8GME - chains A and C of the 3 polymer chains in the assembly; structure by X-ray diffraction, 4.98 A resolution (low resolution: residue-level contacts below are approximate; hydrogen-bond / salt-bridge calls are withheld).

Chain A:
Molecule: gp32
Source organism: Tequatrovirus T4
UniProt: P03695 (SSB_BPT4); numbering as in UniProt (aligned over 1-301)
Chain sequence (301 residues; row label = number of the first residue in the row):
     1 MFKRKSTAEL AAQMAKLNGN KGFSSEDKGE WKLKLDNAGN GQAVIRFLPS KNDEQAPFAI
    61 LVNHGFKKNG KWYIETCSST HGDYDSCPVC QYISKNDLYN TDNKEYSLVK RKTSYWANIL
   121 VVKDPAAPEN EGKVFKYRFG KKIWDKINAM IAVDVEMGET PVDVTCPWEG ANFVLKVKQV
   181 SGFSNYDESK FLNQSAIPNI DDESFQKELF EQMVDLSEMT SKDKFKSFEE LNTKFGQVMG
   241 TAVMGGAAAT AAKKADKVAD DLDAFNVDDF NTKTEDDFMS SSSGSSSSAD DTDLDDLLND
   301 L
Unresolved in the structure: 1-23, 270-301
Metal / ion sites: Zn2+: His64, Cys77, Cys87, Cys90
Swiss-Prot annotation at these positions:
  - region: Lys3 to Thr7 (LAST)
  - binding site (Zn(2+)): His64, Cys77, Cys87, Cys90
  - natural variant: Trp116 to Leu301 (deletion: In mutant 32AMA453), Thr292 to Asp296 (deletion: In mutant delta PR201)
Reported in the primary citation:
  - binding site for dT17: Lys32, Lys67, Lys71, Trp72, Lys112, Arg138

Chain C:
Molecule: Dda helicase
UniProt: A0A6B9WEE3 (A0A6B9WEE3_9CAUD); numbering as in UniProt (aligned over 1-439)
Chain sequence (459 residues; numbered -19 to 439; the number before each row is that of its first residue; numbers below 1 keep their minus sign (Met-19 is residue -19)):
   -19 MGSSHHHHHH SSGLVPRGSH MTFDDLTEGQ KNAFNIVMKA IKEKKHHVTI NGPAGTGATT
    41 LTKFIIEALI STGETGIILA APTHAAKKIL SKLSGKEAST IHSILKINPV TYEENVLFEQ
   101 KEVPDLAKCR VLICDEVSMY DRKLFKILLS TIPPWCTIIG IGDNKQIRPV DPGENTAYIS
   161 PFFTHKDFYQ CELTEVKRSN APIIDVATDV RNGKWIYDKV VDGHGVRGFT GDTALRDFMV
   221 NYFSIVKSLD DLFENRVMAF TNKSVDKLNS IIRKKIFETD KDFIVGEIIV MQEPLFKTYK
   281 IDGKPVSEII FNNGQLVRII EAEYTSTFVK ARGVPGEYLI RHWDLTVETY GDDEYYREKI
   341 KIISSDEELY KFNLFLGKTA ETYKNWNKGG KAPWSDFWDA KSQFSKVKAL PASTFHKAQG
   401 MSVDRAFIYT PCIHYADVEL AQQLLYVGVT RGRYDVFYV
Unresolved in the structure: -19 to 0
Sequence notes: initiating methionine (-19); expression tag (-18 to 0); conflict Ala38 (Lys in A0A6B9WEE3), Phe276 (Ile in A0A6B9WEE3), Val418 (Ala in A0A6B9WEE3)

Chain A / chain C interface:
Pairs across the interface (38; chain A residue first):
  Asn69(A) with His414(C); Tyr415(C)
  Gly236(A) with Ala416(C); Asp417(C); Val418(C)
  Gln237(A) with Asp417(C)
  Met239(A) with His414(C); Val418(C)
  Gly240(A) with His414(C); Ala416(C); Val418(C)
  Thr241(A) with His414(C)
  Gly246(A) with Trp195(C)
  Ala248(A) with Trp195(C)
  Ala251(A) with Trp195(C)
  Ala252(A) with His414(C)
  Lys254(A) with Trp195(C)
  Ala255(A) with His414(C)
  Lys257(A) with Gly211(C); Asp212(C)
  Val258(A) with Leu215(C); Tyr409(C); Pro411(C)
  Asp261(A) with Asp212(C); Leu215(C); Arg216(C)
  Leu262(A) with Leu215(C)
  Ala264(A) with Arg216(C)
  Phe265(A) with Arg216(C); Met219(C); Phe223(C); Ile251(C)
  Asn266(A) with Lys247(C); Ile251(C)
  Asp268(A) with Arg216(C)
  Asp269(A) with Ser250(C); Ile251(C); Lys254(C)
Also at the interface, not in a pair above, chain A (24 interface residues in all): Lys234, Val238, Ala259
Also at the interface, not in a pair above, chain C (19 interface residues in all): Asn155
From the paper, about this interface:
  - hot spots on chain A (mutagenesis) - A255E/L262A, V258E/F265A: decreased binding to gp32 (chain A)

In short:
Chain A and chain C form an interface of 24 and 19 residues respectively. UniProt lists 4 Zn2+-binding
residues on chain A. From the paper: a binding site for dT17 at Lys32(A), Lys67(A) and Lys71(A) among others;
A255E/L262A and V258E/F265A of chain A reduce binding to gp32 (chain A).
Chain A is gp32 (Tequatrovirus T4) and chain C is Dda helicase; the structure, Crystal structure of the
gp32-Dda-dT17 complex, was determined by X-ray diffraction (same publication as 8S9I).
